Entry 5BKF (electron microscopy, 3.60 A resolution); this record covers chains A and E of the 5 polymer chains in the assembly.

[Chain A]
Name: Glycine receptor subunit alpha-2
Organism: Homo sapiens
Notes: engineered mutation(s): second cytoplasmic domain deleted
UniProt: P23416 (GLRA2_HUMAN); residues 1-425 here correspond to UniProt positions 28-452 (UniProt number = residue number + 27)
Chain sequence (364 residues; row label = number of the first residue in the row; note: 61 numbers in that range are skipped by the numbering (no residue carries them; nothing is unmodelled there)):
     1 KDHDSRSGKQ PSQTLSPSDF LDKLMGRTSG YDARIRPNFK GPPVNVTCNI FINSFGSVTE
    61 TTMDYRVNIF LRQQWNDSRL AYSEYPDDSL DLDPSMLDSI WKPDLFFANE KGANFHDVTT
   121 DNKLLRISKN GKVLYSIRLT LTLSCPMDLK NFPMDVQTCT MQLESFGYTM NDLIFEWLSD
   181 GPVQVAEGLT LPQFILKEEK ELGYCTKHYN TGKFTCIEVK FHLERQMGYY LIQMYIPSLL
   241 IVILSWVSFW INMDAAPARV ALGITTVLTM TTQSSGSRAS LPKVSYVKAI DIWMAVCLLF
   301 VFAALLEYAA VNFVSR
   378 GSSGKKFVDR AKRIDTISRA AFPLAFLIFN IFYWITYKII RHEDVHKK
Not modelled in the structure: 1-14, 378-382, 419-425
Construct notes: linker (378-381)
UniProt features mapped onto this chain:
  - binding site (glycine): Arg72, Ser136, Thr211
  - binding site (strychnine): Arg72
  - binding site (Zn(2+)): Glu199, Glu201, His222
  - site: Leu268 (Important for obstruction of the ion pore in the closed conformation)
  - glycosylation (N-linked (GlcNAc...) asparagine): Asn45, Asn76
Disulfides: Cys145-Cys159, Cys205-Cys216
Glycans and other covalent adducts: N-acetylglucosamine (NAG) linked to Asn45, Asn76
From the paper describing this entry:
  - conformationally variable residues: Pro257
  - post-translational modification sites: Asn45

[Chain E]
Name: Glycine receptor subunit beta, Green fluorescent protein
Organism: Homo sapiens
UniProt: chimeric construct of P48167, P42212: residues 3-333 from P48167 (GLRB_HUMAN) positions 25-355 (UniProt number = residue number + 22); residues 333-342 from P42212 positions 2-238 (offset varies); residues 342-475 from P48167 (GLRB_HUMAN) positions 400-497 (UniProt number = residue number + 22)
Chain sequence (702 residues; row label = number of the first residue in the row; note: 110 numbers in that range are skipped by the numbering (no residue carries them; nothing is unmodelled there); a row labelled like 333A-333Z holds insertion residues (333A, then the next letters in order); numbers below 1 keep their minus sign (Gly-19 is residue -19)):
   -19 GVAMPGAEDD VVAALEVLFQ GPKSSKKGKG KKKQYLCPSQ QSAEDLARVP ANSTSNILNR
    41 LLVSYDPRIR PNFKGIPVDV VVNIFINSFG SIQETTMDYR VNIFLRQKWN DPRLKLPSDF
   101 RGSDALTVDP TMYKCLWKPD LFFANEKSAN FHDVTQENIL LFIFRDGDVL VSMRLSITLS
   161 CPLDLTLFPM DTQRCKMQLE SFGYTTDDLR FIWQSGDPVQ LEKIALPQFD IKKEDIEYGN
   221 CTKYYKGTGY YTCVEVIFTL RRQVGFYMMG VYAPTLLIVV LSWLSFWINP DASAARVPLG
   281 IFSVLSLASE CTTLAAELPK VSYVKALDVW LIACLLFGFA SLVEYAVVQV MLN
333A-333Z GGSSAAAVSKGEELFTGVVPILVELD
334A-334Z GDVNGHKFSVSGEGEGDATYGKLTLK
335A-335Z FICTTGKLPVPWPTLVTTLTYGVQCF
336A-336Z SRYPDHMKQHDFFKSAMPEGYVQERT
337A-337Z IFFKDDGNYKTRAEVKFEGDTLVNRI
338A-338Z ELKGIDFKEDGNILGHKLEYNYNSHN
339A-339Z VYIMADKQKNGIKVNFKIRHNIEDGS
340A-340Z VQLADHYQQNTPIGDGPVLLPDNHYL
341A-341Z STQSKLSKDPNEKRDHMVLLEFVTAA
342A-342Z GITLGMDELYKSGSGSGVGETRCKKV
343A-343Z CTSKSDLRSNDFSIVGSLPRDFELSN
344A-344Z YDCYGKPIEVNNGLGKSQAKNNKKPP
345A-345E PAKPV
   444 IPTAAKRIDL YARALFPFCF LFFNVIYWSI YL
Not modelled in the structure: -19 to 28, 333A-333Z, 334A-334Z, 335A-335Z, 336A-336Z, 337A-337Z, 338A-338Z, 339A-339Z, 340A-340Z, 341A-341Z, 342A-342Z, 343A-343Z, 344A-344Z, 345A-345E
Construct notes: expression tag (-19 to 2); linker (333A-333H, 342L-342Q); engineered mutation Leu335S (Phe64 in P42212), Thr335T (Ser65 in P42212), Lys341E (Ala206 in P42212), Leu342D (His231 in P42212)
UniProt features mapped onto this chain:
  - binding site (glycine): Arg86, Ser152, Thr228
  - site: Leu285 (Important for obstruction of the ion pore in the closed conformation)
  - glycosylation (N-linked (GlcNAc...) asparagine): Asn32, Asn220
  - modified residue: Tyr335U (Z: -2,3-didehydrotyrosine)
Disulfides: Cys161-Cys175, Cys221-Cys233
Glycans and other covalent adducts: N-acetylglucosamine (NAG) linked to Asn220
From the paper describing this entry:
  - conformationally variable residues: Ala274
  - post-translational modification sites: Asn36, Asn220
  - mutagenesis - N36A, N220A: abolished expression
  - specificity-determining residues: Phe282 (proposed by the authors, not directly observed)

[How chain A and chain E interact]
Residue-residue contacts (76):
  Pro17(A) with Ile49(E), hydrophobic; Phe53(E), hydrophobic
  Ser18(A) with Asp46(E), hydrogen bond; Ile49(E)
  Asp22(A) with Arg48(E), salt bridge
  Phe51(A) with Tyr225(E), hydrophobic
  Asn53(A) with Ala124(E)
  Asn68(A) with Glu126(E)
  Phe70(A) with Phe182(E), hydrophobic; Tyr225(E)
  Arg72(A) with Tyr225(E); Lys226(E); Thr228(E)
  Tyr85(A) with Phe53(E); Lys54(E)
  Asp87(A) with Lys54(E), salt bridge
  Leu90(A) with Lys54(E)
  Asp91(A) with Gly183(E)
  Asp93(A) with Pro47(E); Arg48(E); Tyr184(E), hydrogen bond
  Pro94(A) with Asp120(E)
  Met96(A) with Arg48(E)
  His116(A) with Glu126(E), salt bridge; Lys127(E)
  Asp117(A) with Phe131(E)
  Val118(A) with Leu121(E); Phe123(E), hydrophobic; Glu126(E); Ala129(E), hydrophobic
  Thr119(A) with Gln87(E); Tyr113(E); Lys118(E); Pro119(E); Leu121(E); Phe131(E); Met153(E)
  Thr120(A) with Asp120(E)
  Asn122(A) with Phe122(E); Phe182(E)
  Lys123(A) with Phe182(E); Gly183(E)
  Leu124(A) with Phe182(E); Tyr231(E)
  Arg126(A) with Thr185(E); Thr228(E), hydrogen bond (side chain-backbone); Tyr231(E), hydrogen bond
  Ser136(A) with Phe182(E)
  Ile137(A) with Phe182(E)
  Arg138(A) with Phe123(E); Ala124(E), hydrogen bond (side chain-backbone); Glu126(E); Phe182(E)
  Pro192(A) with Lys300(E)
  Gln226(A) with Ser302(E)
  Gly228(A) with Ser302(E)
  Tyr229(A) with Ala295(E); Lys300(E); Val301(E), hydrogen bond (backbone-backbone)
  Tyr230(A) with Lys300(E)
  Gln233(A) with Thr292(E), hydrogen bond; Ala295(E)
  Leu240(A) with Leu315(E), hydrophobic
  Ile243(A) with Phe319(E), hydrophobic
  Leu244(A) with Phe319(E), hydrophobic; Leu322(E), hydrophobic
  Val247(A) with Ala326(E), hydrophobic
  Ile251(A) with Tyr325(E), hydrophobic
  Asn252(A) with Gln329(E)
  Ala255(A) with Ser273(E)
  Pro257(A) with Ala274(E), hydrophobic
  Ala258(A) with Ser273(E)
  Thr265(A) with Ile281(E); Leu285(E)
  Thr269(A) with Leu285(E)
  Gln273(A) with Thr292(E)
Interface residues without a listed pair, chain A (57 interface residues in all): Leu21, Arg66, Leu92, Leu134, Gln193, Ile232, Ile236, Ile241, Trp250, Leu262, Ser280, Leu281
Interface residues without a listed pair, chain E (58 interface residues in all): Met77, Leu85, Trp117, Ser128, Leu155, Gly227, Gly229, Val277, Phe282, Val284, Cys291, Asp308, Ile312, Leu316, Val330

[Summary]
Chain A and chain E form an interface of 57 and 58 residues respectively, with 7 hydrogen bonds and 3 salt
bridges. Polar pairs include Asp22(A)-Arg48(E), Asp87(A)-Lys54(E) and His116(A)-Glu126(E). The paper reports
that N36A and N220A of chain E abolish expression; the specificity determinant Phe282(E).
Here chain A is Glycine receptor subunit alpha-2 and chain E is Glycine receptor subunit beta, Green
fluorescent protein, both from Homo sapiens. Entry 5BKF (Cyro-EM structure of human Glycine Receptor
alpha2-beta heteromer, Glycine bound, desensitized state) was determined by electron microscopy together with
5BKG, 7KUY and 7L31 from the same study.
